8R4G - chains A and B; structure by X-ray diffraction, 3.10 A resolution.

Chain A (and B):
Molecule: Alpha-1,4 glucan phosphorylase L-1 isozyme, chloroplastic/amyloplastic
Source organism: Solanum tuberosum
Notes: EC 2.4.1.1; chain B of this document is another copy of the same molecule, construct and numbering; everything in this record applies to it too
UniProtKB: P04045 (PHSL1_SOLTU); residues 1-916 here correspond to UniProt positions 51-966 (UniProt number = residue number + 50)
Chain sequence (916 residues; row label = number of the first residue in the row):
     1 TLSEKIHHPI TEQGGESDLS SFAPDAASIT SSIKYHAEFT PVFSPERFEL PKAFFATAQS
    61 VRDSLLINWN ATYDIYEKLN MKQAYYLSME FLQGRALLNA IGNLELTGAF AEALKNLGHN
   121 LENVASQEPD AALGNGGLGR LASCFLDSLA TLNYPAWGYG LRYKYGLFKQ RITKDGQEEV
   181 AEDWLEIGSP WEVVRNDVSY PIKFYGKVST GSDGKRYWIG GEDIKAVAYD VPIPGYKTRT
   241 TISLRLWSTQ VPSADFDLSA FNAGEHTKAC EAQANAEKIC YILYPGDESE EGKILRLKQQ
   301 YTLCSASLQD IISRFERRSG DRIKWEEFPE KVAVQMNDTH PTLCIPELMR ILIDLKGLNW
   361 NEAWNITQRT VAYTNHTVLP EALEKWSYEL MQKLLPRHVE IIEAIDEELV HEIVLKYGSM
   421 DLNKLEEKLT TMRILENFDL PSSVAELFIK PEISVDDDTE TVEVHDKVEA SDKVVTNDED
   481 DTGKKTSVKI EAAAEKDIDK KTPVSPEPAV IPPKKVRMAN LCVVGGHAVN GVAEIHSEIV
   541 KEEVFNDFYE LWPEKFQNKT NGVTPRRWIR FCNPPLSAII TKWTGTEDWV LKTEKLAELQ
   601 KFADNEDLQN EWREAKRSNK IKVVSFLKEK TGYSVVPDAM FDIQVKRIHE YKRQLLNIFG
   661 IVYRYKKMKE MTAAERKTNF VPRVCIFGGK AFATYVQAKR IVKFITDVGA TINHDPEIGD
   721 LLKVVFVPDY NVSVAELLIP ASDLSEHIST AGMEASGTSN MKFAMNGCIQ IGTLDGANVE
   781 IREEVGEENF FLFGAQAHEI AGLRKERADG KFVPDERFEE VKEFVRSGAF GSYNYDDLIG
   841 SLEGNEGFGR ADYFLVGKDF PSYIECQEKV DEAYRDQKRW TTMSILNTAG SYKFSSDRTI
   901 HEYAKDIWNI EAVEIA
Not modelled in the structure: 1-22, 447-510
Modified residues: K762 ((2S)-2-amino-6-[[3-hydroxy-2-methyl-5-(phosphonooxymethyl)pyridin-4-yl]methylideneamino]hexanoic acid; LLP)
Small-molecule neighbours: alpha-D-glucopyranose (GLC): G137, L138, L141, H376, V532, N561, R647, Y651, E754, A755, S756, G757, T758, K762
UniProt features mapped onto this chain:
  - modified residue: K762 (N6-(pyridoxal phosphate)lysine)
From the paper describing this entry:
  - binding site for alpha-D-glucopyranose: N561, R647, Y651, E754, A755, S756, G757
  - conformationally variable residues (side-chain flip): R647

How chain A and chain B interact:
Residue-residue contacts - 111 pairs, chain A then chain B:
  Y35(A) - Y35(B)
  Y35(A) - H36(B)  hydrogen bond
  Y35(A) - D63(B)  hydrogen bond
  H36(A) - Y35(B)  hydrogen bond
  E38(A) - L66(B)
  E38(A) - N70(B)
  F39(A) - R62(B)  hydrogen bond (backbone-side chain)
  F39(A) - D63(B)
  F39(A) - L66(B)
  F39(A) - I67(B)  hydrophobic
  T40(A) - T40(B)
  P41(A) - R62(B)
  P41(A) - L66(B)  hydrophobic
  P41(A) - V193(B)  hydrophobic
  V42(A) - V194(B)
  V42(A) - R195(B)
  V42(A) - N196(B)  hydrogen bond (backbone-backbone)
  F43(A) - R195(B)  hydrogen bond (backbone-side chain)
  F43(A) - N196(B)
  F43(A) - D197(B)
  S44(A) - R195(B)
  S44(A) - D197(B)  hydrogen bond
  S44(A) - V198(B)
  P45(A) - W69(B)  hydrophobic
  P45(A) - N70(B)
  P45(A) - Y73(B)  hydrophobic
  E46(A) - R317(B)  salt bridge
  R62(A) - F39(B)
  R62(A) - P41(B)
  D63(A) - Y35(B)  hydrogen bond
  D63(A) - F39(B)
  L66(A) - E38(B)
  L66(A) - F39(B)
  L66(A) - P41(B)  hydrophobic
  I67(A) - F39(B)  hydrophobic
  W69(A) - P45(B)  hydrophobic
  N70(A) - E38(B)
  N70(A) - P45(B)
  Y73(A) - P45(B)  hydrophobic
  Y165(A) - S253(B)
  Y165(A) - Q273(B)  hydrogen bond
  F168(A) - L258(B)  hydrophobic
  E179(A) - L258(B)
  V180(A) - L258(B)
  A181(A) - S253(B)
  A181(A) - F256(B)  hydrophobic
  A181(A) - L258(B)
  D183(A) - S253(B)
  E186(A) - N196(B)
  E186(A) - P252(B)
  E186(A) - S253(B)  hydrogen bond
  I187(A) - N196(B)
  V193(A) - P41(B)  hydrophobic
  V194(A) - V42(B)
  R195(A) - V42(B)
  R195(A) - F43(B)  hydrogen bond (side chain-backbone)
  R195(A) - S44(B)
  N196(A) - V42(B)  hydrogen bond (backbone-backbone)
  N196(A) - F43(B)
  N196(A) - I187(B)
  D197(A) - F43(B)
  D197(A) - S44(B)  hydrogen bond
  V198(A) - S44(B)
  P252(A) - E186(B)
  S253(A) - Y165(B)
  S253(A) - A181(B)
  S253(A) - D183(B)
  S253(A) - E186(B)  hydrogen bond
  F256(A) - A181(B)  hydrophobic
  F256(A) - I282(B)  hydrophobic
  L258(A) - F168(B)  hydrophobic
  L258(A) - E179(B)
  L258(A) - V180(B)
  L258(A) - A181(B)
  F261(A) - K278(B)
  F261(A) - Y281(B)  hydrophobic
  F261(A) - I282(B)  hydrophobic
  F261(A) - L295(B)  hydrophobic
  N262(A) - I282(B)
  N262(A) - P285(B)
  N262(A) - G286(B)  hydrogen bond (side chain-backbone)
  N262(A) - F692(B)
  A263(A) - S289(B)  hydrogen bond (backbone-side chain)
  G264(A) - S289(B)
  G264(A) - E291(B)
  H266(A) - K278(B)  hydrogen bond
  H266(A) - E291(B)  salt bridge
  H266(A) - L295(B)
  T267(A) - N275(B)
  C270(A) - Y281(B)  hydrophobic
  Q273(A) - Y165(B)
  Q273(A) - Y281(B)  hydrogen bond
  N275(A) - T267(B)
  K278(A) - F261(B)
  K278(A) - H266(B)  hydrogen bond
  Y281(A) - F261(B)  hydrophobic
  Y281(A) - C270(B)  hydrophobic
  Y281(A) - Q273(B)  hydrogen bond
  I282(A) - F256(B)  hydrophobic
  I282(A) - F261(B)  hydrophobic
  I282(A) - N262(B)
  P285(A) - N262(B)
  G286(A) - N262(B)  hydrogen bond (backbone-side chain)
  S289(A) - A263(B)  hydrogen bond (side chain-backbone)
  S289(A) - G264(B)
  E291(A) - G264(B)
  E291(A) - H266(B)  salt bridge
  L295(A) - F261(B)  hydrophobic
  L295(A) - H266(B)
  R317(A) - E46(B)  salt bridge
  F692(A) - N262(B)
Interface residues without a listed pair, chain A (61 interface residues in all): L167, E182, K225, A254, Y284, G292
Interface residues without a listed pair, chain B (60 interface residues in all): L167, E182, A254, Y284, G292

In short:
The interface between chain A and chain B involves 61 residues on one side and 60 on the other; the contacts
include 22 hydrogen bonds and 4 salt bridges. Polar pairs include E46(A)-R317(B), H266(A)-E291(B) and
Y35(A)-H36(B). The paper reports a binding site for alpha-D-glucopyranose at N561(A), R647(A) and Y651(A)
among others; conformational variability at R647(A).
Chain A and chain B are both Alpha-1,4 glucan phosphorylase L-1 isozyme, chloroplastic/amyloplastic (Solanum
tuberosum); the structure, Plastidial phosphorylase Pho1 from Solanum tuberosum in complex with a-D-glucose,
was determined by X-ray diffraction, deposited together with 8R4K, 8R48, 8R49 and 8R4J.
